PDB entry 6I1L | X-ray diffraction, 2.98 A resolution | chains A and C of the 3 polymer chains in the assembly

[Chain A]
Molecule: CRISPR-associated endonuclease Cas12a
Source organism: Francisella tularensis subsp. novicida (strain U112)
Notes: EC 3.1.21.1, 3.1.27.2
Reference sequence: A0Q7Q2 (CS12A_FRATN); residue numbers follow UniProt; this construct covers 2-1300
Sequence (1301 residues; numbered 0 to 1300; the number before each row is that of its first residue; numbering starts at 0):
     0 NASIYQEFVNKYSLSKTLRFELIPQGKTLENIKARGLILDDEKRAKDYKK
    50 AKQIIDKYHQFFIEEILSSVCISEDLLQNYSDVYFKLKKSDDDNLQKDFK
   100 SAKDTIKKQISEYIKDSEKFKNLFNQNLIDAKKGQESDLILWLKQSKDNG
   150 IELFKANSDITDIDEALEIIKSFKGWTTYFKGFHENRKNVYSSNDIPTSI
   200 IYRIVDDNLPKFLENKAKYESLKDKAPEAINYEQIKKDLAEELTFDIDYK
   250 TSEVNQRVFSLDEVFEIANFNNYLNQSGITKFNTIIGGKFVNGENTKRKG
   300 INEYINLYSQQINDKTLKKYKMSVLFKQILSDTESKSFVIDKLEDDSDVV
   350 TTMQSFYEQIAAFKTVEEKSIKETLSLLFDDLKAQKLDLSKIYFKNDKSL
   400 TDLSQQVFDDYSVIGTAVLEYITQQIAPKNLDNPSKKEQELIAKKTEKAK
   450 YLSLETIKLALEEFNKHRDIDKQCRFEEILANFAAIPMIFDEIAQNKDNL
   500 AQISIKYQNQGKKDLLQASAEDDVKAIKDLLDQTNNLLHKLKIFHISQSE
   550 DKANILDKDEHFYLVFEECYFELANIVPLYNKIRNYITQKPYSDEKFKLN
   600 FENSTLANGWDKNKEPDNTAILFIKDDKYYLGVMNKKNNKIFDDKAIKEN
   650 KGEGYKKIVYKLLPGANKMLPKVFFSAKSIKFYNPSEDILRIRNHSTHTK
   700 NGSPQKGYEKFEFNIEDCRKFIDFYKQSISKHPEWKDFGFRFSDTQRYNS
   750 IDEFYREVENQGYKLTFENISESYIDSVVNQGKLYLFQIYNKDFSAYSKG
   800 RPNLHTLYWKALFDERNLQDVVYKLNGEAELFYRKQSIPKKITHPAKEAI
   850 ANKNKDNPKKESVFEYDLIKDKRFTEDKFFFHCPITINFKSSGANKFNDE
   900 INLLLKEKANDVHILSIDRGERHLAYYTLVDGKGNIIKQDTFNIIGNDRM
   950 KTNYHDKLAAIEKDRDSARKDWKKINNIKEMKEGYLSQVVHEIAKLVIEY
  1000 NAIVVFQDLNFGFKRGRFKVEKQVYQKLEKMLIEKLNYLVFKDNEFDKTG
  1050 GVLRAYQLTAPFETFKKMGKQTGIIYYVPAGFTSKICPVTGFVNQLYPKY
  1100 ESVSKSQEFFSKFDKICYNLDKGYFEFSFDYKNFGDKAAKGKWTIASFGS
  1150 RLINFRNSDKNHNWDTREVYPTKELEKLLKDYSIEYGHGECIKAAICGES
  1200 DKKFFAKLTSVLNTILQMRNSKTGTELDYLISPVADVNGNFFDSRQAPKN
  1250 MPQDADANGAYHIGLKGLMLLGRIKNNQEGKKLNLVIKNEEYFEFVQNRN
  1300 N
Unresolved in the structure: 550-553, 854-857, 1009-1013, 1156-1162, 1277-1279, 1300
Construct notes: expression tag (0-1); engineered mutation Gln1006 (Glu in A0Q7Q2)
Metal / ion sites: K+ site 1: Leu66, Val69, Tyr248; K+ site 2 near Asp261 (its only coordinating residue here); K+ site 3: Ile586, Gln588; Mg2+ site 1: Asn602, Thr604; Mg2+ site 2: Arg800 (shared with 1 residue of chain B)
Curated features (UniProtKB/Swiss-Prot):
  - region: Tyr47 to Lys51 (Binds crRNA alone and in crRNA-target DNA heteroduplex), Phe182 to Arg186 (Binds crRNA alone and in crRNA-target DNA heteroduplex), Asn301 to Asn305 (Binds DNA in crRNA-target DNA heteroduplex), Lys326 to Leu329 (Binds crRNA in crRNA-target DNA heteroduplex), His538 to Lys541 (Binds crRNA in crRNA-target DNA heteroduplex), Tyr591 to Lys595 (Binds crRNA), Leu662 to Ile679 (LKL, important for PAM recognition and DNA unwinding), Lys671 to Lys677 (Binds DNA protospacer adjacent motif (PAM) on target DNA), Arg692 to Gln704 (Binds single-strand non-target DNA), Lys791 to Ser794 (Binds crRNA), Leu803, His804 (Binds crRNA), Asn851 to Asn853 (Binds crRNA), Tyr865 to Phe873 (Binds crRNA), His954 to Trp971 (Bridge helix)
  - active site: His843 (For pre-crRNA processing), Lys852 (For pre-crRNA processing), Lys869 (For pre-crRNA processing), Asp917 (For DNase activity of RuvC domain), Asp1255 (For DNase activity of RuvC domain)
  - site: Thr16 (Binds crRNA alone and in crRNA-target DNA heteroduplex), Lys131 (Binds target strand DNA), Thr295 (Binds crRNA in crRNA-target DNA heteroduplex), Lys320 (Binds DNA in crRNA-target DNA heteroduplex), Ser334 (Binds DNA in crRNA-target DNA heteroduplex), Tyr410 (Caps the crRNA-target DNA heteroduplex), Lys589 (Binds DNA in crRNA-target DNA heteroduplex), Lys613 (Binds DNA protospacer adjacent motif (PAM)), Lys667 (Binds Target strand DNA), Lys671 (Binds PAM), Lys677 (Binds Target strand DNA), Lys823 (Binds Target strand DNA), Gly826 (Binds Target strand DNA), Arg833 (Binds crRNA), Lys852 (Stabilizes transition state for pre-crRNA processing), Lys1026 (Binds DNA in crRNA-target DNA heteroduplex), Thr1063 (Binds DNA in crRNA-target DNA heteroduplex)
  - mutagenesis: Gly608 (G608A/E: 15% DNA cleavage), Pro663 (P663A: 25% DNA cleavage, altered non-target strand cleavage products), Asn666 (N666A: 80% DNA cleavage, altered non-target strand cleavage products), Lys667 (K667A: 30% DNA cleavage), Lys671 (K671A: 15% DNA cleavage), Lys677 (K677A: 35% DNA cleavage, altered non-target strand cleavage products), Arg692 (R692A: Slight decrease in target DNA cleavage, 30% DNA cleavage, altered non-target strand cleavage products), His694 (H694A: Wild-type DNA cleavage, altered non-target strand cleavage products), Thr698 to Ser702 (Loss of target DNA cleavage), Gln704 (Q704A: Significant decrease in target DNA cleavage), His843 (H843A: Decreased pre-crRNA processing in vitro, binds RNA, no change in DNA cleavage), Lys852 (K852A: Decreased pre-crRNA processing in vitro, binds RNA, no change in DNA cleavage), 12 further mutagenesis entries in UniProt

[Chain C]
Molecule: ssDNA target strand
Sequence (20 nucleotides; numbered -20 to -1; the number before each row is that of its first residue; numbers below 1 keep their minus sign (DA-20 is residue -20)):
   -20 ATAGAATTACCTTTTAATCT

[How chain A and chain C interact]
Pairs across the interface (61):
  Glu184(A) with DT-3(C), sugar contact
  Asn185(A) with DA-4(C), base contact
  Asn188(A) with DA-4(C), sugar contact; DT-3(C), hydrogen bond to the sugar
  Ile195(A) with DA-4(C), sugar contact
  Pro196(A) with DA-5(C), phosphate contact; DA-4(C), phosphate contact
  Thr197(A) with DA-4(C), sugar contact
  Gly286(A) with DA-15(C), phosphate contact; DT-14(C), sugar contact
  Gly287(A) with DT-14(C), sugar contact
  Phe289(A) with DT-14(C), base contact
  Lys296(A) with DA-15(C), sugar contact; DT-14(C), sugar contact
  Asn301(A) with DA-16(C), phosphate contact; DA-15(C), hydrogen bond to the phosphate
  Glu302(A) with DA-15(C), sugar contact
  Asn305(A) with DG-17(C), base contact; DA-16(C), sugar contact
  Leu306(A) with DG-17(C), base contact
  Gln309(A) with DG-17(C), base contact
  Lys317(A) with DG-17(C), phosphate contact; DA-16(C), salt bridge to the phosphate
  Lys320(A) with DA-16(C), salt bridge to the phosphate; DA-15(C), salt bridge to the phosphate
  Ser334(A) with DT-13(C), hydrogen bond to the phosphate
  Ser336(A) with DT-14(C), phosphate contact
  Phe337(A) with DT-13(C), sugar contact
  Val338(A) with DT-13(C), phosphate contact; DA-12(C), phosphate contact
  Lys341(A) with DC-11(C), salt bridge to the phosphate
  Lys397(A) with DT-19(C), hydrogen bond to the base; DA-18(C), base contact
  Thr400(A) with DA-20(C), base contact
  Gln404(A) with DA-20(C), sugar contact
  Tyr410(A) with DA-20(C), stacking on the base
  Asn584(A) with DA-12(C), hydrogen bond to the sugar; DC-11(C), sugar contact
  Thr587(A) with DC-11(C), phosphate contact; DC-10(C), sugar contact
  Gln588(A) with DC-11(C), phosphate contact; DC-10(C), phosphate contact
  Lys589(A) with DC-10(C), hydrogen bond to the phosphate; DT-9(C), salt bridge to the phosphate
  Asn825(A) with DT-1(C), phosphate contact
  Gly826(A) with DT-1(C), hydrogen bond to the phosphate
  Glu827(A) with DT-1(C), sugar contact
  Arg964(A) with DT-9(C), hydrogen bond to the phosphate; DT-8(C), salt bridge to the phosphate
  Asn976(A) with DT-8(C), phosphate contact
  Ile977(A) with DT-8(C), hydrogen bond to the phosphate
  Lys978(A) with DT-8(C), salt bridge to the phosphate; DT-7(C), phosphate contact
  Arg1014(A) with DT-6(C), salt bridge to the phosphate
  Gln1025(A) with DT-6(C), phosphate contact
  Lys1026(A) with DT-7(C), salt bridge to the phosphate
  Thr1063(A) with DA-5(C), sugar contact; DA-4(C), phosphate contact
  Phe1064(A) with DT-6(C), phosphate contact; DA-5(C), phosphate contact
  Lys1065(A) with DA-5(C), hydrogen bond to the phosphate
Interface residues without a listed pair, chain A (53 interface residues in all): Ser14, Thr16, Asp194, Asn282, Asp401, Arg583, Pro883, Ile974, Phe1017, Lys1029
Interface residues without a listed pair, chain C (20 interface residues in all): DC-2

[Overview]
Chain A and chain C form an interface of 53 and 20 residues respectively; the contacts include 10 hydrogen
bonds, 9 salt bridges and 1 aromatic stacking contact. Polar contacts include Lys397(A)-DT-19(C),
Asn188(A)-DT-3(C) and Asn584(A)-DA-12(C).
Here chain A is CRISPR-associated endonuclease Cas12a (Francisella tularensis subsp. novicida (strain U112))
and chain C is ssDNA target strand. Entry 6I1L (Crystal structure of FnCas12a in complex with a crRNA guide
and ssDNA target) was determined by X-ray diffraction (same publication as 6I1K).
